PDB entry 2I3Q | X-ray diffraction, 2.30 A resolution | chains D and B of the 4 polymer chains in the assembly

[Chain D]
Molecule: 24-nt DNA strand
Sequence (24 nucleotides; each row starts with the number of its first residue):
   551 CGAAACTGAC TCACGTCGTT TTGC
Ion coordination: Ca2+ site 1: DC564 (shared with 1 residue of chain A; Asp320(B) of chain B; 1 residue of chain C); Ca2+ site 2: DG565 (shared with 1 residue of chain A; Gly319(B) of chain B; 1 residue of chain C)

[Chain B]
Name: DNA endonuclease I-CreI
Source organism: Chlamydomonas reinhardtii
Notes: EC 3.1.-.-
Reference sequence: P05725 (DNE1_CHLRE); residues 301-453 here correspond to UniProt positions 1-153 (UniProt number = residue number - 300)
Amino-acid sequence (153 residues; row label = number of the first residue in the row):
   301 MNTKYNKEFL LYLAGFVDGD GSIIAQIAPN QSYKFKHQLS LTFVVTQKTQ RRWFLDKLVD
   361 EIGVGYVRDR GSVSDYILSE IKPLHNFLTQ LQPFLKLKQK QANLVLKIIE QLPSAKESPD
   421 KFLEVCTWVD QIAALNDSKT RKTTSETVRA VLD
Unresolved in the structure: 301
Construct notes: engineered mutation Ala328 (Lys28 in P05725), Thr342 (Ala42 in P05725), Val344 (Gln44 in P05725), Glu410 (Trp110 in P05725), Gln411 (Arg111 in P05725)
Swiss-Prot annotation at these positions:
  - region (Interaction with DNA): Gln326, Ile327, Pro329 to Gln338, Arg368 to Arg370, Ser438 to Thr443
  - binding site (Mg(2+)): Gly319, Asp320
Ion coordination: Ca2+ site 1: Gly319 (shared with 1 residue of chain A; 1 residue of chain C; DG565(D) of chain D); Ca2+ site 2: Asp320 (shared with 1 residue of chain A; 1 residue of chain C; DC564(D) of chain D)

[How chain D and chain B interact]
Pairs across the interface (40):
  DA563(D) - Lys348(B)  salt bridge to the phosphate
  DA563(D) - Val373(B)  base contact
  DC564(D) - Asp320(B)  phosphate contact
  DC564(D) - Thr346(B)  sugar contact
  DC564(D) - Gln347(B)  hydrogen bond to the phosphate
  DC564(D) - Lys348(B)  hydrogen bond to the phosphate
  DC564(D) - Arg351(B)  salt bridge to the phosphate
  DC564(D) - Arg370(B)  base contact
  DC564(D) - Val373(B)  base contact
  DG565(D) - Gly319(B)  phosphate contact
  DG565(D) - Asp320(B)  phosphate contact
  DG565(D) - Gly321(B)  sugar contact
  DG565(D) - Ser322(B)  sugar contact
  DG565(D) - Thr346(B)  base contact
  DG565(D) - Arg370(B)  hydrogen bond to the base
  DT566(D) - Gly321(B)  phosphate contact
  DT566(D) - Ser322(B)  hydrogen bond to the phosphate
  DT566(D) - Ile324(B)  sugar contact
  DT566(D) - Val344(B)  base contact
  DT566(D) - Arg370(B)  hydrogen bond to the base
  DT566(D) - Lys398(B)  salt bridge to the phosphate
  DT566(D) - Asn436(B)  phosphate contact
  DT566(D) - Asp437(B)  hydrogen bond to the phosphate
  DT566(D) - Ser438(B)  phosphate contact
  DC567(D) - Ile324(B)  phosphate contact
  DC567(D) - Gln326(B)  sugar contact
  DC567(D) - Ala433(B)  phosphate contact
  DC567(D) - Asn436(B)  hydrogen bond to the phosphate
  DC567(D) - Ser438(B)  hydrogen bond to the phosphate
  DC567(D) - Thr440(B)  phosphate contact
  DC567(D) - Arg441(B)  phosphate contact
  DG568(D) - Gln326(B)  phosphate contact
  DG568(D) - Thr440(B)  sugar contact
  DG568(D) - Arg441(B)  phosphate contact
  DG568(D) - Lys442(B)  hydrogen bond to the phosphate
  DG568(D) - Thr443(B)  hydrogen bond to the phosphate
  DT569(D) - Ala328(B)  base contact
  DT569(D) - Pro329(B)  phosphate contact
  DT570(D) - Pro329(B)  base contact
  DT571(D) - Asn330(B)  hydrogen bond to the base
Interface residues without a listed pair, chain B (32 interface residues in all): Ile323, Ala325, Ile327, Gln338, Arg368, Asp375, Lys439

[Summary]
9 residues of chain D face 32 of chain B across their interface, with 11 hydrogen bonds and 3 salt bridges.
Among the polar pairs are DG565(D)-Arg370(B), DT566(D)-Arg370(B) and DT571(D)-Asn330(B). From UniProt:
Mg2+-binding residues Gly319(B) and Asp320(B) on chain B.
Here chain D is a 24-nt DNA strand and chain B is DNA endonuclease I-CreI (Chlamydomonas reinhardtii). Entry
2I3Q (Q44V mutant of Homing Endonuclease I-CreI) was determined by X-ray diffraction (same publication as
2I3P).
